PDB entry 6TSU | electron microscopy, 3.42 A resolution | chains S4 and K4 of the 42 polymer chains in the assembly

[Chain S4 (and K4)]
Name: Major capsid protein Rcc01687
Organism: Rhodobacter capsulatus DE442
Notes: chain K4 of this document is another copy of the same molecule, construct and numbering; everything in this record applies to it too
Reference sequence: D5ATZ3 (D5ATZ3_RHOCB); residues 1-386 here correspond to UniProt positions 13-398 (UniProt number = residue number + 12)
Chain sequence (386 residues; numbered 1 to 386; the number before each row is that of its first residue):
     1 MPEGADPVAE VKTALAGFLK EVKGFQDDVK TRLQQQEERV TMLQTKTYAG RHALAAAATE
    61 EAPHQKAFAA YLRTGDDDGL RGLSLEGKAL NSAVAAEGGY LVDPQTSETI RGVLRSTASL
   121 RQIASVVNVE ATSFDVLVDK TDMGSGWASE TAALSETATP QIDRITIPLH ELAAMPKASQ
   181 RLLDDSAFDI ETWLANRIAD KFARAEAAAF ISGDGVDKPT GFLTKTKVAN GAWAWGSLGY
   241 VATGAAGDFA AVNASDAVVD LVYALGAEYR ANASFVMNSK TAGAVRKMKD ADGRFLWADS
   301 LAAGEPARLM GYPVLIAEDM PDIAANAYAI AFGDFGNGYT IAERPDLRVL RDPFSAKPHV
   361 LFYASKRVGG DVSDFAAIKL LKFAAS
Unresolved in the structure: 1-88, 299-304, 386

[Chain S4 / chain K4 interface]
Residue-residue contacts - 32 pairs, chain S4 then chain K4:
  A131(S4) - D185(K4)
  T132(S4) - D185(K4)
  L137(S4) - Y100(K4)
  L137(S4) - L101(K4)  hydrophobic
  T159(S4) - A89(K4)
  T159(S4) - L90(K4)
  T159(S4) - E97(K4)
  P160(S4) - A89(K4)
  Q161(S4) - A96(K4)
  Q161(S4) - E97(K4)
  I162(S4) - A96(K4)  hydrogen bond (backbone-backbone)
  I162(S4) - Y100(K4)
  I162(S4) - L101(K4)  hydrophobic
  R164(S4) - Y100(K4)  hydrogen bond (side chain-backbone)
  R164(S4) - D103(K4)  salt bridge
  E171(S4) - R181(K4)  salt bridge
  M175(S4) - K357(K4)
  R344(S4) - D184(K4)  hydrogen bond (side chain-backbone)
  R344(S4) - D185(K4)  salt bridge
  R348(S4) - Q180(K4)
  R348(S4) - D184(K4)  salt bridge
  L350(S4) - P353(K4)
  L350(S4) - F354(K4)  hydrophobic
  R351(S4) - F354(K4)
  D352(S4) - F354(K4)
  D352(S4) - K357(K4)  salt bridge
  F354(S4) - F354(K4)  hydrophobic
  S355(S4) - F354(K4)
  S355(S4) - K357(K4)
  Y363(S4) - K357(K4)
  R367(S4) - R181(K4)
  R367(S4) - D185(K4)  salt bridge
Also at the interface, not in a pair above, chain S4 (21 interface residues in all): E130, D163
Also at the interface, not in a pair above, chain K4 (17 interface residues in all): A95, G98, P358

[Overview]
The interface between chain S4 and chain K4 involves 21 residues on one side and 17 on the other, with 3
hydrogen bonds and 6 salt bridges. Among the polar pairs are R164(S4)-D103(K4), E171(S4)-R181(K4) and
R344(S4)-D185(K4).
Chain S4 and chain K4 are both Major capsid protein Rcc01687 (Rhodobacter capsulatus DE442); the structure,
Capsid of empty GTA particle computed with C5 symmetry, was determined by electron microscopy together with
6TB9, 6TBA, 6TE8, 6TE9, 6TEB, 6TEH and 3 further entries from the same study.
